Entry 8HX0 (electron microscopy, 2.90 A resolution); this record covers chains F and J of the 12 polymer chains in the assembly.

# Chain F (and J)
Protein: Putative starvation-induced DNA protecting protein/Ferritin and Dps
Organism: Mycolicibacterium smegmatis MC2 155
Notes: chain J of this document is another copy of the same molecule, construct and numbering; everything in this record applies to it too
Reference sequence: A0QXB7 (A0QXB7_MYCS2); residues 1-161 here = UniProt positions 1-161
Amino-acid sequence (161 residues; row label = number of the first residue in the row):
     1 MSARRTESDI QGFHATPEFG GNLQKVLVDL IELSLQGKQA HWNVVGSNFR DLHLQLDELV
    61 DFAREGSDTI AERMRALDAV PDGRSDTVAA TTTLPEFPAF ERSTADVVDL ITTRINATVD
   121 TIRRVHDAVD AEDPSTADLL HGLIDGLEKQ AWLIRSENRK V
From the paper describing this entry:
  - mutagenesis - R4E/R5E/R102E/R114E: decreased binding to DNA

# Interface between chain F and chain J
Contacting residue pairs (41):
  M1(F) with A90(J)
  S2(F) with A90(J)
  A3(F) with A90(J); T91(J); T92(J); T93(J)
  R4(F) with E32(J), salt bridge; Q36(J); T92(J), hydrogen bond (backbone-backbone); T93(J); L94(J), hydrogen bond (side chain-backbone); P95(J); E96(J)
  R5(F) with T93(J), hydrogen bond (backbone-backbone); P95(J); D120(J), salt bridge
  E7(F) with P95(J)
  S8(F) with T113(J), hydrogen bond (backbone-side chain)
  D9(F) with T113(J)
  I10(F) with T113(J); N116(J), hydrogen bond (backbone-side chain); A117(J), hydrophobic
  Q11(F) with N116(J)
  G12(F) with N116(J)
  F13(F) with R123(J)
  E72(F) with K149(J), salt bridge
  R73(F) with D145(J), salt bridge; E148(J), salt bridge
  R75(F) with W152(J); R155(J)
  A76(F) with W152(J), hydrophobic; R155(J)
  L77(F) with E148(J)
  D133(F) with R123(J), salt bridge
  P134(F) with H126(J); H141(J)
  S135(F) with H141(J); I144(J); D145(J)
  D138(F) with H141(J), salt bridge
  L139(F) with D145(J)
Also at the interface, not in a pair above, chain F (23 interface residues in all): D78
Also at the interface, not in a pair above, chain J (25 interface residues in all): A89, R124, D138

# In short
23 residues of chain F and 25 residues of chain J are in contact, with 5 hydrogen bonds and 7 salt bridges.
Among the polar pairs are R4(F)-E32(J), R5(F)-D120(J) and E72(F)-K149(J). The paper reports that
R4E/R5E/R102E/R114E of chain F reduce binding to DNA.
Chain F and chain J are both Putative starvation-induced DNA protecting protein/Ferritin and Dps
(Mycolicibacterium smegmatis MC2 155); the structure, Cryo-EM structure of MsDps2 from Mycobacterium
smegmatis, was determined by electron microscopy together with 8HWZ and 8HX1 from the same study.
